2YAW - chains D and F of the 6 polymer chains in the assembly; structure by X-ray diffraction, 2.50 A resolution.

# Chain D (and F)
Protein: Sulfur oxygenase/reductase
From: Acidianus ambivalens
Notes: EC 1.13.11.55; chain F of this document is another copy of the same molecule, construct and numbering; everything in this record applies to it too
UniProt: P29082 (SOR_ACIAM); numbering as in UniProt (aligned over 1-308)
Amino-acid sequence (318 residues; numbered 1 to 318; the number before each row is that of its first residue):
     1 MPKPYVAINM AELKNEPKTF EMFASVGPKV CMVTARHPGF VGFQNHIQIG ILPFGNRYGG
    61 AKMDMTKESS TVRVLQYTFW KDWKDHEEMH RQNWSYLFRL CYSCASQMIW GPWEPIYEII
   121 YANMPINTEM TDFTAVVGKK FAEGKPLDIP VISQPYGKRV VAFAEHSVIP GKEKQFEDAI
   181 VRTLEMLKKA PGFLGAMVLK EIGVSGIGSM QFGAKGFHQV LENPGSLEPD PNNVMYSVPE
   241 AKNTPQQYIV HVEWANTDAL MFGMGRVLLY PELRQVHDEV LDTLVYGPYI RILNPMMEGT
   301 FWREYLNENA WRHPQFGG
Not modelled in the structure: 1, 309-318
Sequence notes: expression tag (309-318)
Modified positions: Cys31 (s-mercaptocysteine; CSS)
Curated features (UniProtKB/Swiss-Prot):
  - binding site (Fe cation): His86, His90, Glu114
  - modified residue: Cys31 (Cysteine persulfide)
  - mutagenesis: Cys31 (C31A/S: No enzyme activity. Still binds iron), His86 (H86A: No enzyme activity and no iron bound), His90 (H90A: No enzyme activity and no iron bound), Cys101 (C101A: 10% residual activity; C101S: 1% residual enzyme activity, and no iron bound), Cys104 (C104A/S: 10% residual activity), Glu114 (E114A: No enzyme activity and no iron bound; E114D: 1% residual enzyme activity and 4% of wild-type levels of iron bound)
Metal / ion sites: Hg2+ site 1: Gly27 (together with acetate ion); Fe ion: His86, His90, Glu114; Hg2+ site 2 near Cys101 (its only coordinating residue here)
Reported in the primary citation:
  - catalytic residues: Cys31 (proposed by the authors, not directly observed)
  - mutagenesis - R99A, F133A, F141A, S226A, S226L, S226T, M296V: increased catalytic activity
  - mutagenesis - M130A, H166A, H277A: unchanged catalytic activity
  - mutagenesis - M297A: decreased catalytic activity

# How chain D and chain F interact
Contacting residue pairs (115; chain D residue first):
  Lys14(D) with Gly60(F)
  Phe54(D) with Leu221(F), hydrophobic
  Asn56(D) with Tyr102(F); Ala105(F)
  Arg57(D) with Met108(F); Gly111(F), hydrogen bond (side chain-backbone); Pro112(F); Met210(F); Val220(F); Leu221(F)
  Tyr58(D) with Met108(F); Ile109(F); Gly111(F)
  Gly59(D) with Ala105(F), hydrogen bond (backbone-backbone); Ser106(F); Met108(F), hydrogen bond (backbone-backbone)
  Gly60(D) with Lys14(F); Ala105(F); Ser106(F), hydrogen bond (backbone-backbone); Gln107(F); Met108(F), hydrogen bond (backbone-backbone); Ile109(F)
  Ala61(D) with Met108(F), hydrogen bond (backbone-backbone)
  Met65(D) with Ile109(F), hydrophobic
  Glu68(D) with Ser70(F)
  Ser69(D) with Ser70(F)
  Ser70(D) with Glu68(F); Ser69(F); Ser70(F), hydrogen bond (side chain-backbone)
  Tyr102(D) with Asn56(F)
  Ala105(D) with Asn56(F); Gly59(F), hydrogen bond (backbone-backbone); Gly60(F)
  Ser106(D) with Gly59(F); Gly60(F), hydrogen bond (backbone-backbone)
  Gln107(D) with Gly60(F)
  Met108(D) with Arg57(F); Tyr58(F); Gly59(F), hydrogen bond (backbone-backbone); Gly60(F), hydrogen bond (backbone-backbone); Ala61(F), hydrogen bond (backbone-backbone)
  Ile109(D) with Tyr58(F); Gly60(F); Met65(F), hydrophobic; Tyr289(F), hydrogen bond (backbone-side chain)
  Trp110(D) with Tyr286(F), hydrogen bond; Tyr289(F)
  Gly111(D) with Arg57(F), hydrogen bond (backbone-side chain); Tyr58(F)
  Pro112(D) with Arg57(F)
  Trp113(D) with Val285(F); Tyr286(F), hydrophobic
  Ile169(D) with Met235(F); Tyr236(F), hydrophobic; Glu240(F)
  Pro170(D) with Glu240(F)
  Met210(D) with Arg57(F)
  Gln211(D) with Val285(F); Tyr286(F); Gly287(F), hydrogen bond (side chain-backbone)
  Gly213(D) with Asp282(F)
  Ala214(D) with Asp278(F); Leu281(F), hydrophobic; Asp282(F), hydrogen bond (backbone-side chain)
  Phe217(D) with Leu281(F), hydrophobic; Pro288(F)
  His218(D) with Leu268(F); Arg274(F), hydrogen bond; Asp278(F), salt bridge
  Val220(D) with Arg57(F)
  Leu221(D) with Phe54(F), hydrophobic; Arg57(F)
  Glu222(D) with Arg274(F), salt bridge
  Met235(D) with Ile169(F); Asp282(F)
  Tyr236(D) with Leu284(F); Val285(F), hydrogen bond (side chain-backbone)
  Glu240(D) with Ile169(F); Pro170(F)
  Ala241(D) with Pro245(F); Val285(F), hydrophobic
  Lys242(D) with Thr244(F); Pro245(F)
  Asn243(D) with Asn243(F), hydrogen bond; Thr244(F); Pro245(F)
  Thr244(D) with Lys242(F); Asn243(F); Thr244(F), hydrogen bond (backbone-backbone)
  Pro245(D) with Ala241(F); Lys242(F); Asn243(F)
  Leu268(D) with His218(F)
  Arg274(D) with His218(F), hydrogen bond; Glu222(F), salt bridge
  Asp278(D) with Ala214(F); His218(F), salt bridge
  Leu281(D) with Phe212(F); Ala214(F), hydrophobic; Phe217(F), hydrophobic
  Asp282(D) with Gly213(F); Ala214(F), hydrogen bond (side chain-backbone); Met235(F)
  Leu284(D) with Tyr236(F)
  Val285(D) with Trp113(F); Gln211(F); Tyr236(F), hydrogen bond (backbone-side chain); Ala241(F), hydrophobic
  Tyr286(D) with Trp110(F), hydrogen bond; Trp113(F), hydrophobic; Gln211(F)
  Gly287(D) with Gln211(F), hydrogen bond (backbone-side chain)
  Pro288(D) with Phe217(F)
  Tyr289(D) with Ile109(F), hydrogen bond (side chain-backbone); Trp110(F)
Interface residues without a listed pair, chain D (55 interface residues in all): Ile51, Ser209, Phe212
Interface residues without a listed pair, chain F (55 interface residues in all): Ile51, Ser209

# In short
Chain D and chain F each contribute 55 residues to their interface, with 27 hydrogen bonds and 4 salt bridges.
Among the polar pairs are His218(D)-Asp278(F), Glu222(D)-Arg274(F) and Arg57(D)-Gly111(F). From the paper: the
catalytic residue Cys31(D); R99A, F133A and F141A of chain D, among others, increase catalytic activity; 11
substitutions were tested in all.
Chain D and chain F are both Sulfur oxygenase/reductase (Acidianus ambivalens); the structure, Hg inhibited
sulfur oxygenase reductase, was determined by X-ray diffraction (same publication as 2YAV and 2YAX).
